PDB entry 5GAO | electron microscopy, 4.20 A resolution (low resolution: residue-level contacts below are approximate; hydrogen-bond / salt-bridge calls are withheld) | chains r and V of the 11 polymer chains in the assembly

Chain r:
Name: Small nuclear ribonucleoprotein G
Organism: Saccharomyces cerevisiae
UniProt: P40204 (RUXG_YEAST); numbering as in UniProt (aligned over 1-77)
Amino-acid sequence (77 residues; numbered 1 to 77; the number before each row is that of its first residue):
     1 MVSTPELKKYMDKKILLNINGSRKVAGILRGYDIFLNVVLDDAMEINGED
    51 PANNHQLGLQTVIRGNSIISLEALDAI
Disordered / not traced: 1, 47-52, 77

Chain V:
Molecule: Saccharomyces cerevisiae strain UOA_M2 chromosome 5 sequence
Organism: Saccharomyces cerevisiae
Sequence (96 nucleotides; each row starts with the number of its first residue):
    65 GAAAUUUAAUUAUAAACCAGACCGUCUCCUCAUGGUCAAUUCGGUGUUCG
   115 CUUUUGAAUACUUCAAGACUAUGUAGGGAAUUUUUGGAAUACCUUU
Disordered / not traced: 65-72, 105-127, 153-160

Interface between chain r and chain V:
Residue-residue contacts - 10 pairs, chain r then chain V:
  Asn20(r) with G151(V)
  Phe35(r) with A144(V); U145(V); U146(V)
  Leu36(r) with U146(V)
  Asn37(r) with U145(V)
  Arg64(r) with U145(V)
  Gly65(r) with U145(V)
  Asn66(r) with U145(V); U146(V)
Also at the interface, not in a pair above, chain r (8 interface residues in all): Ile34

In short:
8 residues of chain r face 4 of chain V across their interface.
Chain r is Small nuclear ribonucleoprotein G and chain V is Saccharomyces cerevisiae strain UOA_M2 chromosome
5 sequence, both from Saccharomyces cerevisiae; the structure, Head region of the yeast spliceosomal U4/U6.U5
tri-snRNP, was determined by electron microscopy together with 5GAM, 5GAN and 5GAP from the same study.
